8P4W - chain A; structure by X-ray diffraction, 1.78 A resolution.

# Chain A
Molecule: Protein LpdD
From: Lactiplantibacillus plantarum
Reference sequence: F9UT68 (LPDD_LACPL); numbering as in UniProt (aligned over 1-136)
Amino-acid sequence (136 residues; each row starts with the number of its first residue):
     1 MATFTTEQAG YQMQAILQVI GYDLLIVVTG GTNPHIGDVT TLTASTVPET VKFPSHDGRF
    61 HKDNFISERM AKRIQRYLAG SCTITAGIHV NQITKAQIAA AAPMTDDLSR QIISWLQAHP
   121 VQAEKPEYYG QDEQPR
Not modelled in the structure: 121-136
From the paper describing this entry:
  - conformationally variable residues (loop rearrangement): Gln8 to Tyr11, Gly30 to Ile36, Pro54 to Lys62, His89 to Lys95
  - binding site for phosphate ion: His61
  - mutagenesis - H35A: abolished binding to prFMNH2
  - mutagenesis - H35A, H61A: decreased catalytic activity (whole-cell decarboxylation assays)
  - mutagenesis - H61A: unchanged binding to prFMNH2

# Summary
From the paper: a binding site for phosphate ion at His61; H35A and H61A reduce catalytic activity (whole-cell
decarboxylation assays).
Chain A is Protein LpdD (Lactiplantibacillus plantarum); the structure, Lactobacillus plantarum LpdD mutant -
H35A, was determined by X-ray diffraction (same publication as 8PO5 and 8PZH).
